PDB entry 4H9P | X-ray diffraction, 2.20 A resolution | chains A and B of the 3 polymer chains in the assembly

== Chain A ==
Protein: Histone H3.3
Source organism: Homo sapiens
Reference sequence: P84243 (H33_HUMAN); residues 1-135 here correspond to UniProt positions 2-136 (UniProt number = residue number + 1)
Chain sequence (135 residues; each row starts with the number of its first residue):
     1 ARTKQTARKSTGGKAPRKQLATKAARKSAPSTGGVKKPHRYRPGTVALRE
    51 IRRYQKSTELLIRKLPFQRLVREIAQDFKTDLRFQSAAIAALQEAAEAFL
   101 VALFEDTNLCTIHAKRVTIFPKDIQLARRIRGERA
Disordered / not traced: 1-36, 135
Sequence notes: engineered mutation A90 (Gly91 in P84243), A96 (Ser97 in P84243), F99 (Tyr100 in P84243), A102 (Gly103 in P84243), T111 (Ala112 in P84243), F120 (Met121 in P84243)
Curated features (UniProtKB/Swiss-Prot):
  - site: S31 (Interaction with ZMYND11)
  - modified residue: R2 (Asymmetric dimethylarginine), T3 (Phosphothreonine), K4 (Allysine), Q5 (5-glutamyl dopamine), T6 (Phosphothreonine), R8 (Citrulline), K9 (N6,N6,N6-trimethyllysine), S10 (ADP-ribosylserine), T11 (Phosphothreonine), K14 (N6-(2-hydroxyisobutyryl)lysine), R17 (Asymmetric dimethylarginine), K18 (N6-(2-hydroxyisobutyryl)lysine), K23 (N6-(2-hydroxyisobutyryl)lysine), R26 (Citrulline), K27 (N6,N6,N6-trimethyllysine), S28 (ADP-ribosylserine), S31 (Phosphoserine), K36 (N6,N6,N6-trimethyllysine), K37 (N6-methyllysine), Y41 (Phosphotyrosine) and 9 more in UniProt
  - lipidation: K18 (N6-decanoyllysine)

== Chain B ==
Protein: Histone H4
Source organism: Homo sapiens
Reference sequence: P62805 (H4_HUMAN); residues 1-102 here correspond to UniProt positions 2-103 (UniProt number = residue number + 1)
Chain sequence (102 residues; row label = number of the first residue in the row):
     1 SGRGKGGKGLGKGGAKRHRKVLRDNIQGITKPAIRRLARRGGVKRISGLI
    51 YEETRGVLKVFLENVIRDAVTYTEHAKRKTVTAMDVVYALKRQGRTLYGF
   101 GG
Disordered / not traced: 1-19
Curated features (UniProtKB/Swiss-Prot):
  - DNA-binding region: K16 to K20
  - modified residue: S1 (N-acetylserine), R3 (Asymmetric dimethylarginine), K5 (N6-(2-hydroxyisobutyryl)lysine), K8 (N6-(2-hydroxyisobutyryl)lysine), K12 (N6-(2-hydroxyisobutyryl)lysine), K16 (N6-(2-hydroxyisobutyryl)lysine), K20 (N6,N6,N6-trimethyllysine), K31 (N6-(2-hydroxyisobutyryl)lysine), K44 (N6-(2-hydroxyisobutyryl)lysine), S47 (Phosphoserine), Y51 (Phosphotyrosine), K59 (N6-(2-hydroxyisobutyryl)lysine), K77 (N6-(2-hydroxyisobutyryl)lysine), K79 (N6-(2-hydroxyisobutyryl)lysine), T80 (Phosphothreonine), Y88 (Phosphotyrosine), K91 (N6-(2-hydroxyisobutyryl)lysine)
  - cross-link (Glycyl lysine isopeptide (Lys-Gly)): K12 (interchain with G-Cter in SUMO2), K20 (interchain with G-Cter in SUMO2), K31 (interchain with G-Cter in SUMO2), K59 (interchain with G-Cter in SUMO2), K79 (interchain with G-Cter in SUMO2), K91 (interchain with G-Cter in SUMO2)

== How chain A and chain B interact ==
Residue-residue contacts (84; chain A residue first):
  E59(A) - R40(B)  hydrogen bond (backbone-side chain)
  L61(A) - A33(B)
  L61(A) - R36(B)
  L61(A) - L37(B)
  L61(A) - R40(B)
  I62(A) - I29(B)  hydrophobic
  I62(A) - L58(B)  hydrophobic
  F67(A) - L62(B)  hydrophobic
  L70(A) - L58(B)  hydrophobic
  L70(A) - L62(B)  hydrophobic
  E73(A) - K59(B)  salt bridge
  I74(A) - K59(B)
  I74(A) - L62(B)  hydrophobic
  I74(A) - E63(B)
  I74(A) - I66(B)  hydrophobic
  F78(A) - R67(B)
  K79(A) - E74(B)  salt bridge
  D81(A) - K79(B)
  L82(A) - V70(B)  hydrophobic
  L82(A) - K79(B)
  L82(A) - V81(B)  hydrophobic
  R83(A) - K79(B)  hydrogen bond (backbone-backbone)
  R83(A) - T80(B)  hydrogen bond
  R83(A) - V81(B)  hydrogen bond (backbone-backbone)
  F84(A) - V81(B)
  Q85(A) - T80(B)
  Q85(A) - V81(B)  hydrogen bond (backbone-backbone)
  Q85(A) - T82(B)
  Q85(A) - A83(B)  hydrogen bond (side chain-backbone)
  A88(A) - V81(B)
  A88(A) - T82(B)
  A88(A) - A83(B)
  A88(A) - V86(B)  hydrophobic
  A91(A) - V86(B)  hydrophobic
  L92(A) - V65(B)  hydrophobic
  L92(A) - V86(B)  hydrophobic
  A95(A) - L90(B)  hydrophobic
  A95(A) - T96(B)
  A96(A) - L58(B)  hydrophobic
  A96(A) - F61(B)  hydrophobic
  A96(A) - L62(B)  hydrophobic
  E97(A) - L37(B)
  F99(A) - V57(B)  hydrophobic
  F99(A) - F61(B)  hydrophobic
  F99(A) - T96(B)
  L100(A) - T54(B)
  L100(A) - V57(B)  hydrophobic
  V101(A) - L37(B)
  V101(A) - R40(B)
  V101(A) - G41(B)
  A102(A) - R95(B)
  L103(A) - V57(B)  hydrophobic
  F104(A) - A38(B)  hydrophobic
  F104(A) - G41(B)
  F104(A) - V43(B)
  F104(A) - I50(B)  hydrophobic
  F104(A) - T54(B)
  E105(A) - G41(B)
  D106(A) - R95(B)  salt bridge
  N108(A) - G41(B)  hydrogen bond (side chain-backbone)
  N108(A) - G42(B)
  N108(A) - V43(B)
  R116(A) - K44(B)
  R116(A) - R45(B)
  T118(A) - R45(B)
  T118(A) - I46(B)
  T118(A) - S47(B)
  I119(A) - V43(B)  hydrophobic
  I119(A) - R45(B)  hydrogen bond (backbone-backbone)
  I119(A) - I46(B)
  I119(A) - S47(B)  hydrogen bond (backbone-backbone)
  I119(A) - I50(B)
  F120(A) - S47(B)
  F120(A) - I50(B)
  P121(A) - L49(B)  hydrophobic
  P121(A) - I50(B)
  P121(A) - E53(B)
  I124(A) - I50(B)  hydrophobic
  I124(A) - E53(B)
  R131(A) - R95(B)
  G132(A) - R95(B)
  E133(A) - Q93(B)
  E133(A) - G94(B)
  E133(A) - R95(B)  hydrogen bond (side chain-backbone)
Also at the interface, not in a pair above, chain A (43 interface residues in all): P66, V71, A87, A98, V117
Also at the interface, not in a pair above, chain B (40 interface residues in all): G28

== Summary ==
43 residues of chain A and 40 residues of chain B are in contact; the contacts include 10 hydrogen bonds and 3
salt bridges. Polar pairs include E73(A)-K59(B), K79(A)-E74(B) and D106(A)-R95(B). UniProt lists a DNA-binding
region on chain B.
Chain A is Histone H3.3 and chain B is Histone H4, both from Homo sapiens; the structure, Complex structure 3
of DAXX/H3.3(sub5,G90A)/H4, was determined by X-ray diffraction.
